Entry 2D36 (X-ray diffraction, 2.30 A resolution); this record covers chain A.

# Chain A
Protein: hypothetical NADH-dependent FMN oxidoreductase
Organism: Sulfolobus tokodaii
Notes: EC 1.6.8.-
Sequence (176 residues; numbered -19 to 156; the number before each row is that of its first residue; numbers below 1 keep their minus sign (Met-19 is residue -19)):
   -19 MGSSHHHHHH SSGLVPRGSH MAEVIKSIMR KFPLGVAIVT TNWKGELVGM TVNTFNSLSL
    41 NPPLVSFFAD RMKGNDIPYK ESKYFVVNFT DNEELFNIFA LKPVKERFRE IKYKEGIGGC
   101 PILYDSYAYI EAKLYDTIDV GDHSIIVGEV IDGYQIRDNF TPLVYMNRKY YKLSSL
Unresolved in the structure: -19 to 0, 155-156
Sequence notes: cloning artifact (-19 to 0)
Ligand contacts: FMN (flavin mononucleotide): Val16, Gly29, Met30, Thr31, Val32, Asn33, Thr34, Phe48, Ala49, Asp50, Lys53, Asn55, Phe79, Ala80, Val84, Arg87, Tyr145, Tyr150

# In short
Ligands of chain A: flavin mononucleotide.
Chain A is hypothetical NADH-dependent FMN oxidoreductase (Sulfolobus tokodaii); the structure, The Crystal
Structure of Flavin Reductase HpaC, was determined by X-ray diffraction (same publication as 2D37 and 2D38).
